PDB entry 8IAW | X-ray diffraction, 2.89 A resolution | chains A and B

[Chain A]
Molecule: Pyruvate kinase
Source organism: Streptococcus pneumoniae R6
UniProt: Q8DQ84 (Q8DQ84_STRR6); residues 1-501 here = UniProt positions 1-501
Amino-acid sequence (521 residues; numbered -19 to 501; the number before each row is that of its first residue; numbers below 1 keep their minus sign (Met-19 is residue -19)):
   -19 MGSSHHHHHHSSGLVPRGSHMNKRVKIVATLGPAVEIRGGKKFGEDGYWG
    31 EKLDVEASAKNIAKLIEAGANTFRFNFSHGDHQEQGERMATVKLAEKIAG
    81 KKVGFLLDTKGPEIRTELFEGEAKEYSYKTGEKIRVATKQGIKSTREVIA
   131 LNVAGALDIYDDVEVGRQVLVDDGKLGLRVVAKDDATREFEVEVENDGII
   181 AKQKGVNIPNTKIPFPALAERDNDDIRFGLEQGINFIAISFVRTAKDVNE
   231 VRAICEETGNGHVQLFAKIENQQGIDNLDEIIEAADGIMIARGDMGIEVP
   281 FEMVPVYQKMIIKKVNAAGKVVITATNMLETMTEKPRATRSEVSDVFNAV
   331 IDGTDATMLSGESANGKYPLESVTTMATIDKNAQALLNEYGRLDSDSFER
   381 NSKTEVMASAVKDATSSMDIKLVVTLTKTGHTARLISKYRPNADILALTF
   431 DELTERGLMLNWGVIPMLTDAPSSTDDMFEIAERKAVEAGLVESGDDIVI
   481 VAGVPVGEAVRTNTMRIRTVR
Disordered / not traced: -19 to 0
Sequence notes: initiating methionine (-19); expression tag (-18 to 0)
Bound ions: Mg2+: Glu250, Asp274 (together with phosphoenolpyruvate)
Ligand contacts: phosphoenolpyruvate (PEP): Arg54, Asn56, Asp88, Lys248, Glu250, Met269, Ala271, Arg272, Gly273, Asp274, Thr306, Met338
What the authors report for this chain:
  - catalytic residues: Arg54, Lys248 (proposed by the authors, not directly observed)
  - mutagenesis - A218V (300-fold), K408E/H411N: decreased catalytic activity
  - mutagenesis - T407A: decreased catalytic activity on in the absence of FBP
  - mutagenesis - S382A/T384A: abolished growth

[Chain B]
Molecule: Pyruvate kinase
Source organism: Streptococcus pneumoniae R6
UniProt: Q8DQ84 (Q8DQ84_STRR6); residues 21-521 here correspond to UniProt positions 1-501 (UniProt number = residue number - 20)
Amino-acid sequence (521 residues; numbered 1 to 521; the number before each row is that of its first residue):
     1 MGSSHHHHHHSSGLVPRGSHMNKRVKIVATLGPAVEIRGGKKFGEDGYWG
    51 EKLDVEASAKNIAKLIEAGANTFRFNFSHGDHQEQGERMATVKLAEKIAG
   101 KKVGFLLDTKGPEIRTELFEGEAKEYSYKTGEKIRVATKQGIKSTREVIA
   151 LNVAGALDIYDDVEVGRQVLVDDGKLGLRVVAKDDATREFEVEVENDGII
   201 AKQKGVNIPNTKIPFPALAERDNDDIRFGLEQGINFIAISFVRTAKDVNE
   251 VRAICEETGNGHVQLFAKIENQQGIDNLDEIIEAADGIMIARGDMGIEVP
   301 FEMVPVYQKMIIKKVNAAGKVVITATNMLETMTEKPRATRSEVSDVFNAV
   351 IDGTDATMLSGESANGKYPLESVTTMATIDKNAQALLNEYGRLDSDSFER
   401 NSKTEVMASAVKDATSSMDIKLVVTLTKTGHTARLISKYRPNADILALTF
   451 DELTERGLMLNWGVIPMLTDAPSSTDDMFEIAERKAVEAGLVESGDDIVI
   501 VAGVPVGEAVRTNTMRIRTVR
Disordered / not traced: 1-20
Sequence notes: initiating methionine (1); expression tag (2-20)
Bound ions: Mg2+: Glu270, Asp294 (together with phosphoenolpyruvate)
Ligand contacts: phosphoenolpyruvate (PEP): Arg74, Asn76, Asp108, Lys268, Glu270, Met289, Ala291, Arg292, Gly293, Asp294, Thr326, Met358

[Chain A / chain B interface]
Residue-residue contacts - 34 pairs, chain A then chain B:
  Arg380(A) - Ser417(B)
  Asn381(A) - Ser417(B)
  Lys383(A) - Met418(B)
  Lys383(A) - Ile517(B)
  Lys383(A) - Thr519(B)  hydrogen bond
  Val386(A) - Met418(B)  hydrophobic
  Val386(A) - Ile517(B)  hydrophobic
  Met387(A) - Ile517(B)  hydrophobic
  Ala390(A) - Ala410(B)  hydrophobic
  Asp393(A) - Arg400(B)  salt bridge
  Ser397(A) - Arg400(B)
  Ser397(A) - Asn401(B)
  Met398(A) - Lys403(B)
  Met398(A) - Val406(B)  hydrophobic
  Ser454(A) - Asp476(B)
  Thr455(A) - Thr475(B)
  Thr455(A) - Asp476(B)  hydrogen bond
  Asp456(A) - Ser474(B)
  Asp456(A) - Thr475(B)  hydrogen bond (side chain-backbone)
  Val484(A) - Arg516(B)
  Asn493(A) - Arg516(B)
  Asn493(A) - Ile517(B)  hydrogen bond (backbone-backbone)
  Thr494(A) - Met515(B)
  Thr494(A) - Arg516(B)
  Met495(A) - Thr514(B)
  Met495(A) - Met515(B)  hydrogen bond (backbone-backbone)
  Arg496(A) - Val504(B)
  Arg496(A) - Asn513(B)
  Arg496(A) - Thr514(B)
  Ile497(A) - Lys403(B)
  Ile497(A) - Val406(B)  hydrophobic
  Ile497(A) - Met407(B)  hydrophobic
  Ile497(A) - Asn513(B)  hydrogen bond (backbone-backbone)
  Thr499(A) - Lys403(B)  hydrogen bond
Also at the interface, not in a pair above, chain A (23 interface residues in all): Ser382, Ala394, Phe459, Arg498
Also at the interface, not in a pair above, chain B (23 interface residues in all): Ser402, Asp413, Ala414, Phe479, Arg518

[Overview]
Chain A and chain B each contribute 23 residues to their interface, with 7 hydrogen bonds and 1 salt bridge.
Polar contacts include Asp393(A)-Arg400(B), Lys383(A)-Thr519(B) and Thr455(A)-Asp476(B). Bound to chain A:
phosphoenolpyruvate. The paper reports catalytic residues Arg54(A) and Lys248(A); A218V and K408E/H411N of
chain A reduce catalytic activity; 4 substitutions were tested in all.
Both chains are Pyruvate kinase (Streptococcus pneumoniae R6). Entry 8IAW (Crystal structure of Streptococcus
pneumoniae pyruvate kinase in complex with phosphoenolpyruvate) was determined by X-ray diffraction, deposited
together with 8IAS, 8IAT, 8IAU, 8IAV and 8IAX.
